PDB entry 7ZRA | X-ray diffraction, 2.80 A resolution | chains C and E of the 4 polymer chains in the assembly

[Chain C]
Protein: LexA repressor
Source organism: Escherichia coli
Notes: EC 3.4.21.88
Reference sequence: C3SHL2 (C3SHL2_ECOLX); numbering as in UniProt (aligned over 1-202)
Amino-acid sequence (202 residues; each row starts with the number of its first residue):
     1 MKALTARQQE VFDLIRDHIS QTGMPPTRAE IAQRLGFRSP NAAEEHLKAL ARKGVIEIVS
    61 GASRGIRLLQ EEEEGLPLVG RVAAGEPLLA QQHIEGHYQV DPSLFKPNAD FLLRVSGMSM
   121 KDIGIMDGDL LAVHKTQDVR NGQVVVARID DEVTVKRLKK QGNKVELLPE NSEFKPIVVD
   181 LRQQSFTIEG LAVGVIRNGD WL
Disordered / not traced: 1-73

[Chain E]
Protein: Nanobody NbSOS1 (Nb14497)
Source organism: Lama glama
Notes: antibody fragment or engineered binder
Amino-acid sequence (132 residues; numbered 1 to 132; the number before each row is that of its first residue):
     1 QVQLVESGGG SVQAGGSLRL SCAASGSIFS INAMGWYRQA PGKQRELVAA ITRRGSTNYA
    61 DFVKGRFTIS RDNAKNTVYL QMNSLKPEDT AVYYCKARIE PDSSWGTEYE YWGQGTQVTV
   121 SSHHHHHHEP EA
Disordered / not traced: 121-132
Disulfides: Cys22-Cys95

[How chain C and chain E interact]
Residue-residue contacts (17; chain C residue first):
  Asp101(C) - Thr52(E)  hydrogen bond
  Asp101(C) - Arg54(E)
  Asp101(C) - Ser56(E)  hydrogen bond
  Pro102(C) - Arg54(E)
  Ser103(C) - Asn32(E)  hydrogen bond (side chain-backbone)
  Ser103(C) - Thr52(E)
  Ser103(C) - Arg98(E)  hydrogen bond (backbone-side chain)
  Leu104(C) - Ser56(E)
  Phe105(C) - Arg98(E)  hydrogen bond (backbone-side chain)
  Lys106(C) - Arg98(E)
  Lys106(C) - Glu110(E)  salt bridge
  Pro107(C) - Arg98(E)
  Pro107(C) - Glu108(E)
  Asn108(C) - Asn32(E)  hydrogen bond
  Asn108(C) - Arg98(E)
  Asn108(C) - Glu108(E)  hydrogen bond (backbone-side chain)
  His134(C) - Gly106(E)  hydrogen bond (side chain-backbone)
Also at the interface, not in a pair above, chain E (11 interface residues in all): Gly55, Lys96, Glu100

[Overview]
9 residues of chain C and 11 residues of chain E are in contact; the contacts include 8 hydrogen bonds and 1
salt bridge. Polar contacts include Lys106(C)-Glu110(E), Asp101(C)-Thr52(E) and Asp101(C)-Ser56(E).
Chain C is LexA repressor (Escherichia coli) and chain E is Nanobody NbSOS1 (Nb14497) (Lama glama); the
structure, Crystal structure of E.coli LexA in complex with nanobody NbSOS1(Nb14497), was determined by X-ray
diffraction, deposited together with 7OCJ and 7B5G.
